9BX6 - chains A and B of the 4 polymer chains in the assembly; structure by electron microscopy, 3.44 A resolution.

[Chain A (and B)]
Protein: Ribonucleoside-diphosphate reductase subunit alpha
From: Bacillus subtilis
Notes: EC 1.17.4.1; chain B of this document is another copy of the same molecule, construct and numbering; everything in this record applies to it too
Reference sequence: P50620 (RIR1_BACSU); numbering as in UniProt (aligned over 1-700)
Amino-acid sequence (700 residues; row label = number of the first residue in the row):
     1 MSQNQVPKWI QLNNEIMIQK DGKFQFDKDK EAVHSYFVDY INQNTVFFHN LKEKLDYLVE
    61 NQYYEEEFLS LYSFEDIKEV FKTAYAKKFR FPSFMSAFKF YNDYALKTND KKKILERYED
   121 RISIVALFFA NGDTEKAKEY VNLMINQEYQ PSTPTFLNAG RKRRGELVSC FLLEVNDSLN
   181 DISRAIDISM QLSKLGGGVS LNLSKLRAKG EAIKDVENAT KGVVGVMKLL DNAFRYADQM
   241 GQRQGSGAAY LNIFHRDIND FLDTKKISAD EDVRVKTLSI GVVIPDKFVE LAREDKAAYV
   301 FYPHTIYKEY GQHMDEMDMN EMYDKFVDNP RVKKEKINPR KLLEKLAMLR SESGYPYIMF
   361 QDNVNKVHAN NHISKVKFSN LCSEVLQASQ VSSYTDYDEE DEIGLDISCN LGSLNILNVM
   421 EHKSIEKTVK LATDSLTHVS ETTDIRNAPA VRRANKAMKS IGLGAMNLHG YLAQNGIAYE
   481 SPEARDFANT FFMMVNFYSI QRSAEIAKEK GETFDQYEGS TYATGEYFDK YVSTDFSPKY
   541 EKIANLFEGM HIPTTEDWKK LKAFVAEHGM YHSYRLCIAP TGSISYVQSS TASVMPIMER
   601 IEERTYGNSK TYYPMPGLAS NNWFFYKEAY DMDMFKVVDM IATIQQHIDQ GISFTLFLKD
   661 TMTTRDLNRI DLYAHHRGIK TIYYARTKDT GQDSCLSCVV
Not modelled in the structure: 1-5, 689-700
Ligand contacts:
  - ATP (adenosine-5'-triphosphate): K30, V33, H34, F37, V38, N42, F89, R90, F91, R117
  - dTTP (TTP), molecule 1: D177, S178, L179, I182, L206, R207, A212, I213, K214, A219, T220, K221, H304
  - dTTP (TTP), molecule 2: K194, Y236, A237, D238
Swiss-Prot annotation at these positions:
  - active site: N380 (Proton acceptor), C382 (Cysteine radical intermediate), E384 (Proton acceptor)
  - binding site (substrate): T153, S169, C170, G198, N380 to E384, P580 to I584
  - site: C170 (Important for hydrogen atom transfer), D177 (Allosteric effector binding), R207 (Allosteric effector binding), C409 (Important for hydrogen atom transfer), Y683 (Important for electron transfer), Y684 (Important for electron transfer), C695 (Interacts with thioredoxin/glutaredoxin), C698 (Interacts with thioredoxin/glutaredoxin)
  - mutagenesis: H255 (H255Y: In ts-A 73; temperature-sensitive lethal mutation)
From the paper describing this entry:
  - catalytic residues: C382 (citing earlier work)

[Interface between chain A and chain B]
Pairs across the interface - 61 pairs, chain A then chain B:
  L179(A) - M190(B)
  L179(A) - Q191(B)
  L179(A) - K194(B)
  N180(A) - Q191(B)  hydrogen bond
  N180(A) - N447(B)  hydrogen bond
  I182(A) - Y236(B)
  S183(A) - D187(B)  hydrogen bond
  S183(A) - M190(B)
  R184(A) - R184(B)
  R184(A) - Y397(B)
  D187(A) - S183(B)  hydrogen bond
  M190(A) - L179(B)
  M190(A) - S183(B)
  Q191(A) - L179(B)
  Q191(A) - N180(B)  hydrogen bond
  K194(A) - L179(B)
  I213(A) - M240(B)
  D215(A) - R163(B)
  V216(A) - M240(B)  hydrophobic
  A219(A) - M240(B)  hydrophobic
  K221(A) - R235(B)
  K221(A) - Y236(B)  hydrogen bond (side chain-backbone)
  K221(A) - D238(B)  salt bridge
  G225(A) - Y236(B)
  V226(A) - Y236(B)
  K228(A) - N232(B)
  L229(A) - N232(B)
  L229(A) - A233(B)  hydrophobic
  L229(A) - Y236(B)  hydrophobic
  N232(A) - K228(B)
  N232(A) - L229(B)
  N232(A) - N232(B)  hydrogen bond
  A233(A) - L229(B)  hydrophobic
  R235(A) - K221(B)  hydrogen bond (backbone-side chain)
  Y236(A) - L179(B)  hydrophobic
  Y236(A) - I182(B)
  Y236(A) - K221(B)  hydrogen bond (backbone-side chain)
  Y236(A) - G225(B)
  Y236(A) - V226(B)
  Y236(A) - L229(B)  hydrophobic
  D238(A) - K221(B)  salt bridge
  M240(A) - E217(B)
  M240(A) - N218(B)
  M240(A) - A219(B)  hydrophobic
  D396(A) - R446(B)
  D396(A) - N447(B)  hydrogen bond
  Y397(A) - R184(B)
  Y397(A) - D401(B)  hydrogen bond
  Y397(A) - I403(B)
  Y397(A) - R446(B)
  Y397(A) - N447(B)  hydrogen bond (backbone-side chain)
  Y397(A) - P449(B)  hydrophobic
  D398(A) - R452(B)  salt bridge
  D401(A) - Y397(B)  hydrogen bond
  I403(A) - Y397(B)
  R446(A) - D396(B)
  R446(A) - Y397(B)  hydrogen bond (backbone-backbone)
  N447(A) - N180(B)
  N447(A) - D396(B)  hydrogen bond
  N447(A) - Y397(B)  hydrogen bond (side chain-backbone)
  P449(A) - Y397(B)  hydrophobic
Also at the interface, not in a pair above, chain A (36 interface residues in all): I186, N218, A237, D272
Also at the interface, not in a pair above, chain B (34 interface residues in all): Q242, K276

[Overview]
36 residues of chain A face 34 of chain B across their interface; the contacts include 16 hydrogen bonds and 3
salt bridges. Among the polar pairs are K221(A)-D238(B), D398(A)-R452(B) and N180(A)-Q191(B). Chain A binds
dTTP and ATP. From the paper: the catalytic residue C382(A).
Chain A and chain B are both Ribonucleoside-diphosphate reductase subunit alpha (Bacillus subtilis); the
structure, Class 9 model for preturnover condition of Bacillus subtilis ribonucleotide reductase complex, was
determined by electron microscopy, deposited together with 9BW3, 9BWX, 9BX2, 9BX3, 9BX8, 9BX9 and 39 further
entries.
